4D4P - chains A and B of the 6 polymer chains in the assembly; structure by X-ray diffraction, 3.00 A resolution.

== Chain A (and B) ==
Protein: Protein ATS1, diphthamide biosynthesis protein 3
Organism: Saccharomyces cerevisiae
Notes: chain B of this document is another copy of the same molecule, construct and numbering; everything in this record applies to it too
UniProt: chimeric construct of P31386, Q3E840: residues 1-333 from P31386 (ATS1_YEAST) positions 1-333 (same numbers); residues 344-425 from Q3E840 positions 1-82 (UniProt number = residue number - 343)
Amino-acid sequence (427 residues; each row starts with the number of its first residue; numbers below 1 keep their minus sign (Gly-1 is residue -1)):
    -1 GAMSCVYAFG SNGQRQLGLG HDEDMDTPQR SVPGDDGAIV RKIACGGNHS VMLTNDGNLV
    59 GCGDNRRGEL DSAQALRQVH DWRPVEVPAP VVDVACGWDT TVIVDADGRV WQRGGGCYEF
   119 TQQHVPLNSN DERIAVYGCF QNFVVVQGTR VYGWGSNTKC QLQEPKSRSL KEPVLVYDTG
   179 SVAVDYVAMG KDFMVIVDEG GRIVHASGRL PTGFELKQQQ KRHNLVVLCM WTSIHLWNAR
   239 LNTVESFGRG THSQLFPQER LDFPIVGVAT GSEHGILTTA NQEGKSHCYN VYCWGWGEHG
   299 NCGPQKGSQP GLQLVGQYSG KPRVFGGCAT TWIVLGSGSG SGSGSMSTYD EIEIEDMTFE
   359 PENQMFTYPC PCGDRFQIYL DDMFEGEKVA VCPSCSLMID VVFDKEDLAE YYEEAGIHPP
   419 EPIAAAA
Not modelled in the structure: -1, 281-285, 418-425 (chain B: -1, 336-425)
Differences from the reference sequence: expression tag (-1 to 0); linker (334-343)
Metal / ion sites: Fe ion: Cys368, Cys370, Cys390, Cys393
Curated features (UniProtKB/Swiss-Prot):
  - region: Tyr409 to Ala425 (Required for interaction with the elongator complex)
  - binding site (Fe cation): Cys368, Cys370, Cys390, Cys393
From the paper describing this entry:
  - mutagenesis - H297A, Y347A, C368S, C370S, C390S, C393S: increased growth in response to diphtheria toxin
  - mutagenesis - Y347A: increased growth in response to v-toxin
  - mutagenesis - W229C: decreased binding to Protein ATS1, diphthamide biosynthesis protein 3 (chain A)
  - mutagenesis - W229C: increased growth
  - mutagenesis - W294A, D348A: unchanged binding to Protein ATS1, diphthamide biosynthesis protein 3 (chain A)
  - mutagenesis - H297A: increased growth in response to vy-toxin
  - mutagenesis - W294A: increased growth in response to toxin
  - mutagenesis - E349A/E351A: increased growth in response to y-toxin
  - mutagenesis - E349A/E351A: unchanged growth in response to diphtheria toxin
  - mutagenesis - C370S, C393S: abolished binding to Fe ion
  - mutagenesis - C393S: abolished binding to Elp3
  - mutagenesis - C370S, C390S: unchanged binding to Elongator
  - mutagenesis - E296A: unchanged growth
  - mutagenesis - Y347A/D348A: decreased binding to Kti13
  - mutagenesis - C370S, C393S: abolished binding to iron
  - mutagenesis - C393S: abolished binding to Elongator
  - mutagenesis - C368S, C370S, C390S: abolished binding to Dph1

== Chain A / chain B interface ==
Residue-residue contacts (55):
  Cys3(A) - Gln307(B)
  Ser339(A) - Arg247(B)
  Gly340(A) - Arg247(B)
  Gly340(A) - Thr249(B)
  Ser341(A) - Arg247(B)
  Ser341(A) - Gly248(B)
  Gly342(A) - Gly248(B)  hydrogen bond (backbone-backbone)
  Gly342(A) - Thr249(B)
  Ser343(A) - Thr249(B)  hydrogen bond (backbone-backbone)
  Met344(A) - Thr249(B)  hydrogen bond (backbone-backbone)
  Met344(A) - His250(B)
  Met344(A) - Gly305(B)
  Met344(A) - Ser306(B)
  Ser345(A) - Thr249(B)
  Ser345(A) - His250(B)
  Thr346(A) - Arg247(B)  hydrogen bond (backbone-side chain)
  Thr346(A) - Thr249(B)
  Tyr347(A) - Trp229(B)
  Tyr347(A) - Thr230(B)
  Tyr347(A) - Arg247(B)  hydrogen bond (backbone-side chain)
  Tyr347(A) - Glu271(B)  hydrogen bond
  Asp348(A) - Lys189(B)  salt bridge
  Asp348(A) - Arg207(B)  salt bridge
  Asp348(A) - Arg247(B)
  Glu349(A) - Arg207(B)
  Ile350(A) - Lys189(B)
  Asp354(A) - Thr156(B)
  Tyr366(A) - Phe138(B)
  Tyr366(A) - Lys189(B)  hydrogen bond
  Pro367(A) - Trp96(B)
  Pro367(A) - Phe138(B)  hydrophobic
  Pro367(A) - Trp229(B)
  Cys368(A) - Trp96(B)
  Cys368(A) - Trp229(B)
  Pro369(A) - Trp229(B)
  Pro369(A) - Ser270(B)  hydrogen bond (backbone-side chain)
  Pro369(A) - Glu271(B)
  Pro369(A) - Trp294(B)  hydrophobic
  Pro369(A) - Cys326(B)
  Pro369(A) - Ala327(B)  hydrogen bond (backbone-backbone)
  Cys370(A) - Ser9(B)  hydrogen bond (backbone-side chain)
  Cys370(A) - Trp294(B)  hydrophobic
  Cys370(A) - His297(B)
  Cys370(A) - Cys326(B)
  Cys370(A) - Ala327(B)  hydrophobic
  Gly371(A) - Gly45(B)
  Gly371(A) - Asn46(B)  hydrogen bond (backbone-side chain)
  Gly371(A) - Trp96(B)
  Asp372(A) - Trp96(B)
  Arg373(A) - Trp96(B)
  Ser392(A) - His297(B)
  Cys393(A) - Glu296(B)
  Ser394(A) - Glu296(B)  hydrogen bond
  Leu395(A) - His250(B)
  Leu395(A) - Trp294(B)  hydrophobic
Other interface residues (no listed pair), chain A (30 interface residues in all): Ala0, Ser317, Glu351, Glu353
Other interface residues (no listed pair), chain B (31 interface residues in all): Lys157, Lys164, Asp190, Ser251, Leu253, Lys304, Pro308
The authors on this interface:
  - hot spots on chain A (mutagenesis) - D348A (450-fold): decreased binding to another copy of this molecule

== In short ==
30 residues of chain A and 31 residues of chain B are in contact, with 12 hydrogen bonds and 2 salt bridges.
Among the polar pairs are Asp348(A)-Lys189(B), Asp348(A)-Arg207(B) and Thr346(A)-Arg247(B). The paper reports
that H297A, Y347A and C368S of chain A, among others, increase growth in response to diphtheria toxin; C368S,
C370S and C390S of chain A abolish binding to Dph1; 12 substitutions were tested in all.
Chain A and chain B are both Protein ATS1, diphthamide biosynthesis protein 3 (Saccharomyces cerevisiae); the
structure, Crystal Structure of the Kti11 Kti13 heterodimer Spacegroup P65, was determined by X-ray
diffraction, deposited together with 4D4O and 4D4Q.
